Entry 6TVS (X-ray diffraction, 1.90 A resolution); this record covers chains C and F of the 6 polymer chains in the assembly.

# Chain C
Protein: Hemagglutinin HA1
Source organism: Influenza A virus (A/harbour seal/Germany/1/2014(H10N7))
UniProtKB: A0A0A7HR51 (A0A0A7HR51_9INFA); residues 3-325 here correspond to UniProt positions 10-332 (UniProt number = residue number + 7)
Amino-acid sequence (325 residues; each row starts with the number of its first residue):
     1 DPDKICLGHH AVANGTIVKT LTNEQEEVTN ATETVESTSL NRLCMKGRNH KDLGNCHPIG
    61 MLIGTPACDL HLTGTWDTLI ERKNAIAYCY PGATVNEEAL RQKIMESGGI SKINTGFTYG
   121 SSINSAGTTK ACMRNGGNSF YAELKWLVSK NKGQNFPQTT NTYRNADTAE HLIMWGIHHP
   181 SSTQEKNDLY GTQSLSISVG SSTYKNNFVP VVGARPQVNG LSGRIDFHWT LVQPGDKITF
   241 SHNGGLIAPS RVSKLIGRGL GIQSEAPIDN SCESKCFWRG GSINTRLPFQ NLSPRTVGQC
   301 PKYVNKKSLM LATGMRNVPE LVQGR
Not modelled in the structure: 322-325
Disulfide bonds: Cys44-Cys272, Cys56-Cys68, Cys89-Cys132, Cys276-Cys300
Sequence notes: expression tag (1-2)

# Chain F
Protein: Hemagglutinin HA2
Source organism: Influenza A virus (A/harbour seal/Germany/1/2014(H10N7))
UniProtKB: A0A0A7HR51 (A0A0A7HR51_9INFA); residues 1-176 here correspond to UniProt positions 333-508 (UniProt number = residue number + 332)
Amino-acid sequence (177 residues; each row starts with the number of its first residue):
     1 GLFGAIAGFI ENGWEGMVDG WYGFRHQNAQ GTGQAADYKS TQAAIDQITG KLNRIIKKTN
    61 TEFESIESEF SEIDHQIGNV INWTKDSITD IWTYQAELLV AMENQHTIDM ADSEMLNLYE
   121 RVRKQLRQNA EEDGKGCFEI YHACDDSCME SIRNNTYDHS QYREEALLNR LNINPVK
Not modelled in the structure: 173-177
Disulfide bonds: Cys144-Cys148
Glycans and other covalent adducts: N-acetylglucosamine (NAG) linked to Asn82
Sequence notes: expression tag (177)

# Chain C / chain F interface
Pairs across the interface (4; chain C residue first):
  Gln102(C) - Asn79(F)
  Glu106(C) - His75(F)  salt bridge
  Glu106(C) - Asn79(F)  hydrogen bond
  Lys302(C) - Asp90(F)  salt bridge
Other interface residues (no listed pair), chain C (4 interface residues in all): Phe289
Other interface residues (no listed pair), chain F (4 interface residues in all): Tyr94

# Overview
The chain C/chain F interface involves 4 residues from each chain, with 1 hydrogen bond and 2 salt bridges.
Polar contacts include Glu106(C)-His75(F), Lys302(C)-Asp90(F) and Glu106(C)-Asn79(F).
Here chain C is Hemagglutinin HA1 and chain F is Hemagglutinin HA2, both from Influenza A virus (A/harbour
seal/Germany/1/2014(H10N7)). Entry 6TVS (Crystal structure of the haemagglutinin mutant (Gln226Leu) from an
H10N7 seal influenza virus isolated in Germany ...) was determined by X-ray diffraction, deposited together
with 6TJW, 6TJY, 6TVA, 6TVB, 6TVC, 6TVD and 9 further entries.
